Entry 4AA5 (X-ray diffraction, 2.38 A resolution); this record covers chain A.

== Chain A ==
Name: Mitogen-activated protein kinase 14
From: Homo sapiens
Notes: EC 2.7.11.24, 2.7.1.37
Reference sequence: Q16539 (MK14_HUMAN); residues 2-360 here = UniProt positions 2-360
Amino-acid sequence (365 residues; each row starts with the number of its first residue; numbers below 1 keep their minus sign (His-4 is residue -4)):
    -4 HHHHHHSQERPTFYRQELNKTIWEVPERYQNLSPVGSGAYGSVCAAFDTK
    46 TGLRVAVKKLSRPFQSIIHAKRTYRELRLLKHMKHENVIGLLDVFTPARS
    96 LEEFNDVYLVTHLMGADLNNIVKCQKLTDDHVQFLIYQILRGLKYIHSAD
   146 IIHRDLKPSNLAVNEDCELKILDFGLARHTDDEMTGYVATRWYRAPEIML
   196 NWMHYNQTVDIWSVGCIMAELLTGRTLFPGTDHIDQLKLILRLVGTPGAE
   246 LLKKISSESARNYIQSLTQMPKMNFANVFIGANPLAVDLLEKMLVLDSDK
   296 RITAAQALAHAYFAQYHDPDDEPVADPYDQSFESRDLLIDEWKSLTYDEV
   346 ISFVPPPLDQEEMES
Unresolved in the structure: -4 to 4, 118-121, 176-178, 353-360
Construct notes: expression tag (-4 to 1)
Modified positions: Cys162 (s-mercaptocysteine; CSS)
Residues lining bound ligands: NQB (N-cyclopropyl-4-methyl-3-[6-(4-methylpiperazin-1-yl)-4-oxidanylidene-quinazolin-3-yl]benzamide): Val30, Gly31, Ser32, Gly33, Val38, Ala51, Val52, Lys53, Glu71, Leu74, Leu75, Ile84, Leu104, Thr106, His107, Leu108, Asp112, Leu167, Asp168, Phe169, Leu171

== Overview ==
Ligands of chain A: compound NQB.
Chain A is Mitogen-activated protein kinase 14 (Homo sapiens); the structure, P38ALPHA map kinase bound to
cmpd 33, was determined by X-ray diffraction together with 4A9Y, 4AA0, 4AA4 and 4AAC from the same study.
